9GDF - chains A and C of the 3 polymer chains in the assembly; structure by X-ray diffraction, 2.28 A resolution.

Chain A:
Protein: Cytochrome c oxidase subunit 1
Organism: Thermus thermophilus
Notes: EC 1.9.3.1
UniProt: Q5SJ79 (COX1_THET8); numbering as in UniProt (aligned over 2-562)
Chain sequence (569 residues; row label = number of the first residue in the row; numbers below 1 keep their minus sign (Met-6 is residue -6)):
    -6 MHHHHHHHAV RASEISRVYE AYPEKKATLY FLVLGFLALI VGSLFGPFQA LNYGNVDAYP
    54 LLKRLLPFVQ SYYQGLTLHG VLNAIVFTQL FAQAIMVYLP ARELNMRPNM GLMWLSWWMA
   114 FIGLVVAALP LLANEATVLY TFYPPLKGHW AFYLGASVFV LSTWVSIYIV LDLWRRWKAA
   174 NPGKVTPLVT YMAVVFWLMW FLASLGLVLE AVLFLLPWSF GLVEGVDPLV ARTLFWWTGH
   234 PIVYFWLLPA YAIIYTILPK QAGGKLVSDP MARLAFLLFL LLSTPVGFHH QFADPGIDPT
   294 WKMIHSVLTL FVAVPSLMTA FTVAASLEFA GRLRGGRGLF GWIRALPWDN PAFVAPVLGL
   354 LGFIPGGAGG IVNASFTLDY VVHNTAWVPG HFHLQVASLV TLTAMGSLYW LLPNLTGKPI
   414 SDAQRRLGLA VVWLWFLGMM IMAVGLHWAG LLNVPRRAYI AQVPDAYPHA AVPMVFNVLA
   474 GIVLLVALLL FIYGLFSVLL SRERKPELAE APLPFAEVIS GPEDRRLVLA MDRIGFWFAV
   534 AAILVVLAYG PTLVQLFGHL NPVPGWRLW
Unresolved in the structure: -6 to 8
Construct notes: initiating methionine (-6); expression tag (-5 to 1)
Metal / ion sites: heme Fe: His72, His386; Cu ion: His233, His282, His283 (together with chloride ion); heme-as Fe near His384 (its only coordinating residue here)
Residues lining bound ligands:
  - heme-as (HAS): Tyr133, Thr134, Trp229, Val236, Tyr237, Trp239, Leu240, Tyr244, His282, His283, Thr302, Val305, Ala306, Ser309, Leu310, Thr312, Ala313, Val316, Ala317, Leu320, Trp335, Ile336, Val350, Leu353, Leu354, Phe356, Ile357, Gly360, Gly363, Ile364, Asn366, Ala367, Asp372, His376, Asn377, Val381, His384, Phe385, Gln388, Val389, Val393, Arg449
  - heme (HEM): Leu32, Ser36, Gly39, Pro40, Gln42, Ala43, Tyr46, Tyr65, Leu69, His72, Gly73, Asn76, Ala77, Phe80, Thr81, Leu132, Tyr133, Pro382, Phe385, His386, Val389, Ala390, Thr394, Trp428, Met432, Met435, Arg449, Arg450, Ala451, Leu477
Swiss-Prot annotation at these positions:
  - binding site (Fe(II)-heme a): His72, His386
  - binding site (Cu cation): His233, Tyr237, His282, His283
  - binding site (heme a3): His384
  - cross-link: His233 to Tyr237 (1'-histidyl-3'-tyrosine (His-Tyr))

Chain C:
Protein: Cytochrome c oxidase polypeptide 2A
Organism: Thermus thermophilus
Notes: EC 7.1.1.9
UniProt: P82543 (COXA_THET8); residues 1-34 here = UniProt positions 1-34
Chain sequence (34 residues; numbered 1 to 34; the number before each row is that of its first residue):
     1 MEEKPKGALA VILVLTLTIL VFWLGVYAVF FARG
Unresolved in the structure: 1-3
Swiss-Prot annotation at these positions:
  - modified residue: Met1 (N-formylmethionine)

Interface between chain A and chain C:
Contacting residue pairs (37):
  Ala313(A) - Leu15(C)  hydrophobic
  Phe314(A) - Pro5(C)  hydrophobic
  Phe314(A) - Leu9(C)  hydrophobic
  Ala317(A) - Ala8(C)  hydrophobic
  Ala318(A) - Ala8(C)
  Glu321(A) - Pro5(C)
  Glu321(A) - Lys6(C)  hydrogen bond (side chain-backbone)
  Glu321(A) - Gly7(C)  hydrogen bond (side chain-backbone)
  Glu321(A) - Ala8(C)  hydrogen bond (side chain-backbone)
  Leu332(A) - Ala10(C)  hydrophobic
  Trp335(A) - Gly7(C)
  Ile357(A) - Leu15(C)  hydrophobic
  Ile357(A) - Thr18(C)
  Pro358(A) - Thr18(C)
  Pro358(A) - Phe22(C)
  Ala361(A) - Thr18(C)
  Ala361(A) - Ile19(C)  hydrophobic
  Ala361(A) - Phe22(C)  hydrophobic
  Gly362(A) - Phe22(C)
  Ile364(A) - Trp23(C)
  Val365(A) - Phe22(C)
  Val365(A) - Trp23(C)  hydrophobic
  Val365(A) - Val26(C)  hydrophobic
  Ser368(A) - Trp23(C)  hydrogen bond
  Thr370(A) - Phe30(C)
  Leu371(A) - Trp23(C)
  Leu371(A) - Tyr27(C)  hydrophobic
  Leu371(A) - Phe30(C)  hydrophobic
  Val374(A) - Val26(C)  hydrophobic
  Val374(A) - Val29(C)  hydrophobic
  Val374(A) - Phe30(C)  hydrophobic
  Val374(A) - Arg33(C)  hydrogen bond (backbone-side chain)
  Trp380(A) - Phe22(C)  hydrophobic
  Trp380(A) - Val26(C)  hydrophobic
  His440(A) - Phe22(C)
  Leu444(A) - Arg33(C)  hydrogen bond (backbone-side chain)
  Asn446(A) - Arg33(C)
Other interface residues (no listed pair), chain A (22 interface residues in all): Leu310
Other interface residues (no listed pair), chain C (19 interface residues in all): Val11, Ile12, Val14

Overview:
22 residues of chain A face 19 of chain C across their interface; the contacts include 6 hydrogen bonds. Among
the polar pairs are Glu321(A)-Lys6(C), Glu321(A)-Gly7(C) and Glu321(A)-Ala8(C). Ligands of chain A: heme and
heme-as.
Here chain A is Cytochrome c oxidase subunit 1 and chain C is Cytochrome c oxidase polypeptide 2A, both from
Thermus thermophilus. Entry 9GDF (Chloride bound structure of oxidized ba3-type cytochrome c oxidase confirmed
by single-wavelength anomalous diffraction) was determined by X-ray diffraction.
